PDB entry 1XTL | X-ray diffraction, 2.00 A resolution | chains B and C of the 4 polymer chains in the assembly

# Chain B (and C)
Name: Hypothetical superoxide dismutase-like protein yojM
Organism: Bacillus subtilis
Notes: chain C of this document is another copy of the same molecule, construct and numbering; everything in this record applies to it too
UniProtKB: O31851 (YOJM_BACSU); numbering as in UniProt (aligned over 22-196)
Amino-acid sequence (175 residues; each row starts with the number of its first residue):
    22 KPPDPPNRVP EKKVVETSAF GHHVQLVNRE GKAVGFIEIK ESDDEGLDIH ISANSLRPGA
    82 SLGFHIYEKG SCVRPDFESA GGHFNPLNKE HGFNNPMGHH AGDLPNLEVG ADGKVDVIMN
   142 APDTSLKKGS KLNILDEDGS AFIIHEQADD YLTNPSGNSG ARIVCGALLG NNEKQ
Disordered / not traced: 22-39, 192-196
Disulfide bonds: Cys-93/Cys-186
Differences from the reference sequence: engineered mutation His-104 (Pro in O31851)
Ion coordination: Zn2+ site 1: His-71, Asp-137 (shared with His-71(C), Asp-137(C) of chain C); Cu ion: Tyr-88, His-104, His-166; Zn2+ site 2: Glu-89, Asp-157, Gly-160; Zn2+ site 3: His-104, His-112, His-121, Asp-124
Curated features (UniProtKB/Swiss-Prot):
  - binding site (Zn(2+)): His-71, Asp-137
  - binding site (Cu cation): His-86, His-166
  - mutagenesis: Tyr-88 (Y88H: Leads to copper binding and enzyme activity; when associated with H-104)

# How chain B and chain C interact
Contacting residue pairs - 12 pairs, chain B then chain C:
  Glu-89(B) with Pro-176(C)
  Lys-90(B) with Asn-175(C)
  Glu-99(B) with Asp-97(C); Glu-99(C)
  Pro-107(B) with Asn-109(C), hydrogen bond (backbone-side chain)
  Asn-109(B) with Asn-106(C), hydrogen bond (side chain-backbone); Asn-109(C)
  Asp-159(B) with Asn-175(C)
  Asn-175(B) with Lys-90(C)
  Pro-176(B) with Glu-99(C); Ala-101(C)
  Arg-183(B) with Glu-99(C), salt bridge
Interface residues without a listed pair, chain B (10 interface residues in all): Leu-108
Interface residues without a listed pair, chain C (9 interface residues in all): Gly-102

# In short
10 residues of chain B face 9 of chain C across their interface; the contacts include 2 hydrogen bonds and 1
salt bridge. Polar pairs include Arg-183(B)/Glu-99(C), Pro-107(B)/Asn-109(C) and Asn-109(B)/Asn-106(C).
Both chains are Hypothetical superoxide dismutase-like protein yojM (Bacillus subtilis). Entry 1XTL (Crystal
structure of P104H mutant of SOD-like protein from Bacillus subtilis) was determined by X-ray diffraction,
deposited together with 1XTM.
